5ZWF - chains A and C; structure by X-ray diffraction, 2.10 A resolution.

# Chain A
Protein: Vitamin D3 receptor
From: Rattus norvegicus
Notes: engineered mutation(s): 165-211 deletion
Reference sequence: P13053 (VDR_RAT); numbering as in UniProt; present here: 116-158, 206-423
Sequence (271 residues; row label = number of the first residue in the row; note: 47 numbers in that range are skipped by the numbering (no residue carries them; nothing is unmodelled there)):
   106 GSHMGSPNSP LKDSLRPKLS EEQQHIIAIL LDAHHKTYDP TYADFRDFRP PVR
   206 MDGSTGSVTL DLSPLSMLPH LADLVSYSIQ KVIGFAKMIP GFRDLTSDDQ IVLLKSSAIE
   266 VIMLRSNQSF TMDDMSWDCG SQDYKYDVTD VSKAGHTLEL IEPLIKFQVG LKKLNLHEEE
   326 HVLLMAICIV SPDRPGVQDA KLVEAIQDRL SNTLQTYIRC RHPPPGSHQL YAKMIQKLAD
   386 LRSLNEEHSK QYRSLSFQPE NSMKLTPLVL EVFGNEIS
Disordered / not traced: 106-122, 206-219, 421-423
Covalently attached groups: compound 9KR linked to His301
Construct notes: expression tag (106-115)
Ligand contacts: 9KR ((E,7R)-7-[(1R,3aS,4E,7aR)-7a-methyl-4-[2-[(3R,5R)-4-methylidene-3,5-bis(oxidanyl)cyclohexylidene]ethylidene]-2,3,3a,5,6,7-hexahydro-1H-inden-1-yl]oct-2-en-4-one): Tyr143, Tyr147, Phe150, Leu226, Leu229, Val230, Ser233, Ile264, Ile267, Met268, Arg270, Ser271, Ser274, Trp282, Cys284, Tyr291, Val296, Ala299, Leu305, Leu309, His393, Leu400
Swiss-Prot annotation at these positions:
  - region: Lys242 to Lys260 (Interaction with coactivator LXXLL motif)
  - motif: Pro412 to Asn420 (9aaTAD)
  - binding site (calcitriol): Tyr143, Ser233, Arg270, Ser274, His301, His393

# Chain C
Protein: 13-meric peptide from DRIP205 NR2 BOX peptide
From: Homo sapiens
Sequence (13 residues; row label = number of the first residue in the row):
   625 KNHPMLMNLL KDN
Disordered / not traced: 636-637

# How chain A and chain C interact
Contacting residue pairs - 19 pairs, chain A then chain C:
  Ile238(A) with Leu630(C), hydrophobic; Leu633(C), hydrophobic; Leu634(C), hydrophobic
  Lys242(A) with Leu633(C), hydrogen bond (side chain-backbone); Leu634(C), hydrogen bond (side chain-backbone); Lys635(C), hydrogen bond (side chain-backbone)
  Ser252(A) with Met631(C)
  Gln255(A) with Leu634(C)
  Ile256(A) with Leu630(C); Met631(C), hydrophobic; Leu634(C)
  Leu259(A) with Leu630(C), hydrophobic
  Lys260(A) with His627(C)
  Pro412(A) with Met629(C), hydrophobic
  Glu416(A) with His627(C), hydrogen bond (backbone-side chain); Pro628(C); Met629(C), hydrogen bond (side chain-backbone); Leu630(C), hydrogen bond (side chain-backbone)
  Asn420(A) with Asn626(C), hydrogen bond (side chain-backbone)
Interface residues without a listed pair, chain A (14 interface residues in all): Gln235, Phe247, Asp253, Leu413
Interface residues without a listed pair, chain C (10 interface residues in all): Lys625

# In short
The interface between chain A and chain C involves 14 residues on one side and 10 on the other, with 7
hydrogen bonds. Polar pairs include Lys242(A)-Leu633(C), Lys242(A)-Leu634(C) and Lys242(A)-Lys635(C). Compound
9KR is covalently linked to His301(A). UniProt lists 6 calcitriol-binding residues on chain A.
Chain A is Vitamin D3 receptor (Rattus norvegicus) and chain C is 13-meric peptide from DRIP205 NR2 BOX
peptide (Homo sapiens); the structure, Covalent bond formation between histidine of Vitamin D receptor (VDR)
and a full agonist having a ..., was determined by X-ray diffraction together with 5ZWE, 5ZWH and 5ZWI from
the same study.
